PDB entry 2R1K | X-ray diffraction, 2.10 A resolution | chain A

Chain A:
Name: Phosphotriesterase
Source organism: Agrobacterium tumefaciens
Notes: EC 3.1.8.1
Reference sequence: Q93LD7 (Q93LD7_9RHIZ); residues 33-361 here correspond to UniProt positions 32-360 (UniProt number = residue number - 1)
Sequence (329 residues; each row starts with the number of its first residue):
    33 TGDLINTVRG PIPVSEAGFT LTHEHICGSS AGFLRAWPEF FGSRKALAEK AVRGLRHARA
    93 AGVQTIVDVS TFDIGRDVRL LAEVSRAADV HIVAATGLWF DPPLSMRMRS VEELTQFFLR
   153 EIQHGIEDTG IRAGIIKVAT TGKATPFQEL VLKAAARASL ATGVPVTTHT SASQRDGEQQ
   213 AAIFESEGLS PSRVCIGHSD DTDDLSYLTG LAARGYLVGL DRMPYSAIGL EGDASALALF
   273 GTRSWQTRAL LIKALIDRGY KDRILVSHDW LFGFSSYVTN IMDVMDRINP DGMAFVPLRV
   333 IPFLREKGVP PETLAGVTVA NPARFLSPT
Construct notes: engineered mutation Ala92 (Ser91 in Q93LD7), Asp265 (Asn264 in Q93LD7)
Modified / non-standard residues: Lys169 (lysine nz-carboxylic acid; KCX)
Ion coordination: Fe2+: His55, His57, Lys169, Asp301 (together with diethyl hydrogen phosphate); Co2+: Lys169, His201, His230 (together with diethyl hydrogen phosphate)
Ligand contacts: diethyl hydrogen phosphate (DPF): His55, His57, Gly60, Ile106, Trp131, Phe132, Lys169, His201, His230, Arg254, Tyr257, Leu271, Asp301, Leu303, Phe306, Ser308

Summary:
Chain A binds diethyl hydrogen phosphate. His55, His57, Lys169 and Asp301 coordinate Fe2+. Lys169, His201 and
His230 form the Co2+ site.
Chain A is Phosphotriesterase (Agrobacterium tumefaciens); the structure, OpdA from Agrobacterium radiobacter
with bound diethyl phosphate from crystal soaking with the compound- 1.9 A, was determined by X-ray
diffraction (same publication as 3C86, 2R1L, 2R1M and 2R1P).
